4KM2 - chain A; structure by X-ray diffraction, 1.40 A resolution.

== Chain A ==
Molecule: Dihydrofolate reductase
Source organism: Mycobacterium tuberculosis
Notes: EC 1.5.1.3
UniProt: P0A546 (DYR_MYCTU); numbering as in UniProt (aligned over 1-159)
Chain sequence (179 residues; row label = number of the first residue in the row; numbers below 1 keep their minus sign (Met-19 is residue -19)):
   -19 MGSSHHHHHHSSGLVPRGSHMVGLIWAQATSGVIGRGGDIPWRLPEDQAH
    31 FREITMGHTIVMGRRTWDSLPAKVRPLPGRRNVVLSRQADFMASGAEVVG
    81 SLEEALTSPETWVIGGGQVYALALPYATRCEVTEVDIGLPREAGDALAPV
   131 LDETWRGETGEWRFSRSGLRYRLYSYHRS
Not modelled in the structure: -19 to 0
Differences from the reference sequence: expression tag (-19 to 0)
Small-molecule neighbours:
  - 2'-monophosphoadenosine-5'-diphosphate (ATR): Gly43, Arg44, Arg45, Thr46, Leu65, Ser66, Arg67, Gln68, Val79, Gly80, Ser81, Gly95, Gly96, Gly97, Gln98, Val99, Leu102
  - trimethoprim (TOP): Ile5, Trp6, Ala7, Ile20, Asp27, Gln28, Phe31, Met42, Thr46, Leu50, Val54, Leu57, Ile94, Tyr100, Thr113

== In short ==
Ligands of chain A: 2'-monophosphoadenosine-5'-diphosphate and trimethoprim.
Chain A is Dihydrofolate reductase (Mycobacterium tuberculosis); the structure, Crystal structure of
Dihydrofolate reductase from Mycobacterium tuberculosis in an open conformation in complex with trimethoprim,
was determined by X-ray diffraction, deposited together with 4KL9, 4KLX, 4KM0 and 4KNE.
